6PXR - chains H and A of the 3 polymer chains in the assembly; structure by X-ray diffraction, 1.56 A resolution.

# Chain H
Molecule: gosuranemab Fab, heavy chain
Organism: Mus musculus
Notes: antibody fragment or engineered binder
Sequence (224 residues; each row starts with the number of its first residue):
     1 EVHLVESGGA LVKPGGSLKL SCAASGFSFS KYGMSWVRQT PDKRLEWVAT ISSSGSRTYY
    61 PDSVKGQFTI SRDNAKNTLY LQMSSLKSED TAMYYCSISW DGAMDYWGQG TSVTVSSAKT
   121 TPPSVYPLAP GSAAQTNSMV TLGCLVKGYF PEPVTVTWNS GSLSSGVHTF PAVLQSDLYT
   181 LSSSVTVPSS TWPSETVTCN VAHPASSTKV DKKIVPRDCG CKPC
Disordered / not traced: 1, 133-137, 219-224
Disulfides: Cys22-Cys96, Cys144-Cys199

# Chain A
Molecule: Microtubule-associated protein tau
Organism: Homo sapiens
UniProtKB: P10636 (TAU_HUMAN); numbering as in UniProt (aligned over 15-22)
Sequence (8 residues; numbered 15 to 22; the number before each row is that of its first residue):
    15 AGTYGLGD
UniProt features mapped onto this chain:
  - modified residue: Tyr18 (Phosphotyrosine)
Reported in the primary citation:
  - contacts within the chain: Ala15-Gly21 (hydrogen bond), Gly16-Gly19 (backbone contact)
  - post-translational modification sites: Tyr18 (citing earlier work)

# How chain H and chain A interact
Contacting residue pairs - 21 pairs, chain H then chain A:
  Lys31(H) - Gly21(A)
  Gly33(H) - Leu20(A)
  Thr50(H) - Leu20(A)
  Ser52(H) - Leu20(A)
  Ser52(H) - Asp22(A)  hydrogen bond
  Ser53(H) - Leu20(A)  hydrogen bond (backbone-backbone)
  Ser53(H) - Gly21(A)
  Ser53(H) - Asp22(A)  hydrogen bond (side chain-backbone)
  Ser54(H) - Asp22(A)  hydrogen bond
  Ser56(H) - Asp22(A)
  Arg57(H) - Gly19(A)  hydrogen bond (side chain-backbone)
  Arg57(H) - Leu20(A)
  Arg57(H) - Asp22(A)  salt bridge
  Tyr59(H) - Leu20(A)  hydrophobic
  Ser99(H) - Tyr18(A)
  Trp100(H) - Ala15(A)
  Trp100(H) - Gly16(A)
  Trp100(H) - Thr17(A)  hydrogen bond (backbone-backbone)
  Asp101(H) - Thr17(A)  hydrogen bond (backbone-side chain)
  Gly102(H) - Tyr18(A)
  Ala103(H) - Tyr18(A)
Other interface residues (no listed pair), chain H (16 interface residues in all): Ile51, Gly55
From the paper, about this interface:
  - specific contacts: Ala15(A)-Trp100(H), Gly16(A)-Trp100(H), Thr17(A)-Trp100(H), Thr17(A)-Asp101(H), Tyr18(A)-Ser99(H), Tyr18(A)-Gly102(H), Tyr18(A)-Ala103(H), Gly19(A)-Arg57(H), Leu20(A)-Gly33(H), Leu20(A)-Thr50(H), Leu20(A)-Ser52(H), Leu20(A)-Ser53(H), Leu20(A)-Arg57(H), Leu20(A)-Tyr59(H), Gly21(A)-Lys31(H), Gly21(A)-Ser53(H), Asp22(A)-Ser52(H), Asp22(A)-Ser53(H), Asp22(A)-Ser54(H), Asp22(A)-Ser56(H), Asp22(A)-Arg57(H) (salt bridge)
  - epitope / paratope residues, chain A: Ala15(A), Gly16(A), Thr17(A), Tyr18(A), Gly19(A), Leu20(A), Gly21(A), Asp22(A)

# Summary
Chain H and chain A form an interface of 16 and 8 residues respectively; the contacts include 7 hydrogen bonds
and 1 salt bridge. Polar contacts include Arg57(H)-Asp22(A), Ser52(H)-Asp22(A) and Ser53(H)-Asp22(A). The
paper describes contacts between Ala15(A) and Trp100(H), Gly16(A) and Trp100(H) and Thr17(A) and Trp100(H)
among others; a salt bridge between Asp22(A) and Arg57(H). From the paper: epitope/paratope residues Ala15(A),
Gly16(A) and Thr17(A) among others; a modification site at Tyr18(A).
Chain H is gosuranemab Fab, heavy chain (Mus musculus) and chain A is Microtubule-associated protein tau (Homo
sapiens); the structure, Anti-TAU BIIB092 FAB with TAU peptide, was determined by X-ray diffraction.
